Entry 8BKY (electron microscopy, 3.60 A resolution); this record covers chains G and M of the 24 polymer chains in the assembly.

Chain G (and M):
Molecule: Phage tail sheath protein
Source organism: Streptomyces coelicolor A3(2)
Notes: chain M of this document is another copy of the same molecule, construct and numbering; everything in this record applies to it too
UniProtKB: D6EJW1 (D6EJW1_STRLI); residues 1-534 here = UniProt positions 1-534
Chain sequence (534 residues; each row starts with the number of its first residue):
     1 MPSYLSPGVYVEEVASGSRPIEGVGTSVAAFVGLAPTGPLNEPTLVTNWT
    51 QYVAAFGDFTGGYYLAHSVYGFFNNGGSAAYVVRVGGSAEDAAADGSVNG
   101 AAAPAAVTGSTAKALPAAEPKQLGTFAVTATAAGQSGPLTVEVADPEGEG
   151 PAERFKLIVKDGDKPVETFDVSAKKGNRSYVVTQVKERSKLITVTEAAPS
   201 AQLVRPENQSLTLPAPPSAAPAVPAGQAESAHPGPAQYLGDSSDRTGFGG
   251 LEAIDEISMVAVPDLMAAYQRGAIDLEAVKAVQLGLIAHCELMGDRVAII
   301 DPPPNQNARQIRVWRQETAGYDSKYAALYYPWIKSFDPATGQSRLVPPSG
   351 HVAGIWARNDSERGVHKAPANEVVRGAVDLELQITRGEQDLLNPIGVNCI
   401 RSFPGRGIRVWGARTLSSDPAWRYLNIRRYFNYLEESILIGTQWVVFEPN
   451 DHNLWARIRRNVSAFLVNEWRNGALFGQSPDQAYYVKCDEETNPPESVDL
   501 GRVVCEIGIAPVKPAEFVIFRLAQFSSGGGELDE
Not modelled in the structure: 1, 91-248, 527-534

Interface between chain G and chain M:
Contacting residue pairs (49):
  Pro-2(G) with Ser-361(M); Arg-363(M); Gly-364(M)
  Ser-3(G) with Asp-360(M)
  Leu-5(G) with Gly-25(M)
  Phe-431(G) with Leu-522(M)
  Thr-442(G) with Phe-520(M)
  Gln-443(G) with Arg-406(M)
  Val-445(G) with Val-518(M), hydrophobic
  Val-446(G) with Ala-515(M); Glu-516(M)
  Phe-447(G) with Lys-367(M), hydrogen bond (backbone-side chain); Ala-370(M), hydrophobic; Gly-412(M); Ala-413(M), hydrophobic; Ala-515(M), hydrogen bond (backbone-backbone); Glu-516(M)
  Glu-448(G) with Lys-513(M); Pro-514(M); Ala-515(M), hydrogen bond (backbone-backbone)
  Pro-449(G) with Val-512(M); Lys-513(M)
  Asn-450(G) with Lys-513(M); Ala-515(M)
  Asp-451(G) with Phe-476(M)
  Asp-499(G) with Lys-513(M), salt bridge
  Leu-500(G) with Tyr-424(M)
  Gly-501(G) with Pro-514(M); Glu-516(M), hydrogen bond (backbone-backbone); Phe-517(M), hydrogen bond (backbone-backbone)
  Arg-502(G) with Phe-517(M)
  Val-503(G) with Ala-515(M), hydrophobic; Phe-517(M), hydrogen bond (backbone-backbone); Val-518(M); Ile-519(M), hydrogen bond (backbone-backbone)
  Val-504(G) with Ile-519(M); Phe-520(M)
  Cys-505(G) with Phe-520(M)
  Glu-506(G) with Arg-521(M)
  Ile-507(G) with Phe-520(M), hydrophobic; Leu-522(M); Ala-523(M), hydrogen bond (backbone-backbone)
  Gly-508(G) with Ala-523(M); Phe-525(M)
  Ile-509(G) with Ala-523(M), hydrogen bond (backbone-backbone); Gln-524(M); Phe-525(M), hydrogen bond (backbone-backbone)
  Ala-510(G) with Phe-525(M)
  Pro-511(G) with Gln-524(M)
Also at the interface, not in a pair above, chain G (33 interface residues in all): Ala-421, Ile-438, Trp-455, Gln-482, Ala-483, Tyr-484, Tyr-485
Also at the interface, not in a pair above, chain M (30 interface residues in all): Val-24, Glu-362, Asn-371, Leu-475

Summary:
33 residues of chain G and 30 residues of chain M are in contact, with 10 hydrogen bonds and 1 salt bridge.
Polar contacts include Asp-499(G)/Lys-513(M), Phe-447(G)/Lys-367(M) and Phe-447(G)/Ala-515(M).
Chain G and chain M are both Phage tail sheath protein (Streptomyces coelicolor A3(2)); the structure, Cryo-EM
structure of a contractile injection system in Streptomyces coelicolor, the contracted sheath shell, was
determined by electron microscopy (same publication as 8BL4).
